PDB entry 9BNG | electron microscopy, 3.73 A resolution | chains B and F of the 6 polymer chains in the assembly

== Chain B (and F) ==
Protein: Spike glycoprotein
Source organism: Severe acute respiratory syndrome coronavirus 2
Notes: fragment: extracellular portion; chain F of this document is another copy of the same molecule, construct and numbering; everything in this record applies to it too
UniProtKB: P0DTC2 (SPIKE_SARS2); numbering as in UniProt (aligned over 1-1208)
Chain sequence (1288 residues; each row starts with the number of its first residue):
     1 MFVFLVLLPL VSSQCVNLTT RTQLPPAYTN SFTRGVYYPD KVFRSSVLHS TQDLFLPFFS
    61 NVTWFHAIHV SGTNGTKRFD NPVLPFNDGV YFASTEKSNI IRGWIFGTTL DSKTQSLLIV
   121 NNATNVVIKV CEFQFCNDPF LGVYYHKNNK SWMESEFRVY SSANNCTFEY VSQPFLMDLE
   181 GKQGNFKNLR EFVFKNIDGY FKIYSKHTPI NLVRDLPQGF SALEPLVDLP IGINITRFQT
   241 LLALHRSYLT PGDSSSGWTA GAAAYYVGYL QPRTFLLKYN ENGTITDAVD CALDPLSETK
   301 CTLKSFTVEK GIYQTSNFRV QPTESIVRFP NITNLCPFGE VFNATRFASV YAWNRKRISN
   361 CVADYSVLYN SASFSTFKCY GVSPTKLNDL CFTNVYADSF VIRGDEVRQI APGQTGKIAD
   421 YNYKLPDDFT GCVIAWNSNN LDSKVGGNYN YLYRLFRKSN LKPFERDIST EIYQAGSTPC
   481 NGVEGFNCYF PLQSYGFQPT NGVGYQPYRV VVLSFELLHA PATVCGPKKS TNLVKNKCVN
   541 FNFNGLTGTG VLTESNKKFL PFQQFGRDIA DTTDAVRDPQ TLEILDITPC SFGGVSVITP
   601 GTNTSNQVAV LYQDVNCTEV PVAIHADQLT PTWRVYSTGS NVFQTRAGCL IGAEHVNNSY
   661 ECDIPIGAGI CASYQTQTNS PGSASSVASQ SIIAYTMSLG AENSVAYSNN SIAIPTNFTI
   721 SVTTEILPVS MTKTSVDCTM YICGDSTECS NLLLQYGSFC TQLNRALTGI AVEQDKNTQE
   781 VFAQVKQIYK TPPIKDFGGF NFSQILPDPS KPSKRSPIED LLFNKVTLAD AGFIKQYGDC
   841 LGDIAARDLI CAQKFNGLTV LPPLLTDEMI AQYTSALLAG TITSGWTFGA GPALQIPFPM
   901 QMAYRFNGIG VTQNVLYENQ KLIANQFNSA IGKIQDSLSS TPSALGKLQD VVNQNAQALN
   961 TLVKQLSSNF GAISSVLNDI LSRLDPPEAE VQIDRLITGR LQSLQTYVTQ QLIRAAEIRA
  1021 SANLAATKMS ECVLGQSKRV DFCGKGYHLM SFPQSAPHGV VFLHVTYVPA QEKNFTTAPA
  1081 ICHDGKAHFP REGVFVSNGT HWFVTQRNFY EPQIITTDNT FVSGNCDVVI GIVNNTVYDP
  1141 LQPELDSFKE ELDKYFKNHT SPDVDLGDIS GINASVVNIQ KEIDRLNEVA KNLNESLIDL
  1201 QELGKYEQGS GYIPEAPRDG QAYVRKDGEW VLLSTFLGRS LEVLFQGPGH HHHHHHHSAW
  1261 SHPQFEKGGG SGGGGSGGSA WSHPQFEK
Unresolved in the structure: 1-26, 70-79, 144-164, 173-185, 246-262, 623-635, 677-688, 828-853, 1145-1288
Cystine bridges: Cys131-Cys166, Cys291-Cys301, Cys336-Cys361, Cys379-Cys432, Cys391-Cys525, Cys480-Cys488, Cys617-Cys649, Cys662-Cys671, Cys738-Cys760, Cys743-Cys749, Cys1032-Cys1043, Cys1082-Cys1126
Covalent attachments: N-acetylglucosamine (NAG) linked to Asn61, Asn122, Asn165, Asn282, Asn331, Asn343, Asn616, Asn657, Asn709, Asn717, Asn801, Asn1074, Asn1098, Asn1134
Construct notes: engineered mutation Gly682 (Arg in P0DTC2), Ser683 (Arg in P0DTC2), Ser685 (Arg in P0DTC2), Pro817 (Phe in P0DTC2), Pro892 (Ala in P0DTC2), Pro899 (Ala in P0DTC2), Pro942 (Ala in P0DTC2), Pro986 (Lys in P0DTC2), Pro987 (Val in P0DTC2); expression tag (1209-1288)
Curated features (UniProtKB/Swiss-Prot):
  - region: Asn280 to Cys301 (Putative superantigen), Arg403 to Asp405 (Integrin-binding motif), Asn448 to Phe456 (Immunodominant HLA epitope recognized by the CD8+), Pro681, Ala684 (Putative superantigen), Ser816 to Tyr837 (Fusion peptide 1), Lys835 to Phe855 (Fusion peptide 2), Asp1163 to Glu1202 (Heptad repeat 2)
  - site: Arg815, Ser816 (Cleavage)
  - glycosylation: Asn17 (N-linked (GlcNAc...) (complex) asparagine), Asn61 (N-linked (GlcNAc...) (hybrid) asparagine), Asn74 (N-linked (GlcNAc...) (complex) asparagine), Asn122 (N-linked (GlcNAc...) (hybrid) asparagine), Asn149 (N-linked (GlcNAc...) (complex) asparagine), Asn165 (N-linked (GlcNAc...) (complex) asparagine), Asn234 (N-linked (GlcNAc...) (high mannose) asparagine), Asn282 (N-linked (GlcNAc...) (complex) asparagine), Thr323 (O-linked (GalNAc) threonine), Ser325 (O-linked (HexNAc...) serine), Asn331 (N-linked (GlcNAc...) (complex) asparagine), Asn343 (N-linked (GlcNAc...) (complex) asparagine), Asn603 (N-linked (GlcNAc...) (hybrid) asparagine), Asn616 (N-linked (GlcNAc...) (complex) asparagine), Asn657 (N-linked (GlcNAc...) (complex) asparagine), Thr676 (O-linked (GlcNAc...) threonine), Thr678 (O-linked (GlcNAc...) threonine), Asn709 (N-linked (GlcNAc...) (high mannose) asparagine), Asn717 (N-linked (GlcNAc...) (hybrid) asparagine), Asn801 (N-linked (GlcNAc...) (hybrid) asparagine) and 6 more in UniProt

== Interface between chain B and chain F ==
Contacting residue pairs - 132 pairs, chain B then chain F:
  Gln314(B) with Thr768(F)
  Asn317(B) with Asp737(F), hydrogen bond
  Arg319(B) with Met740(F), hydrogen bond
  Arg357(B) with Thr167(F); Phe168(F); Glu169(F), hydrogen bond (side chain-backbone)
  Ala520(B) with Pro230(F)
  Pro521(B) with Pro230(F), hydrophobic
  Lys558(B) with Phe43(F); Asn282(F)
  Phe559(B) with Phe43(F), hydrophobic
  Leu560(B) with Asn282(F); Gly283(F)
  Phe562(B) with Tyr38(F), hydrophobic; Lys41(F); Glu224(F); Pro225(F), hydrophobic
  Gln563(B) with Lys41(F); Phe43(F)
  Gln564(B) with Lys41(F)
  Phe565(B) with Val42(F); Phe43(F), hydrogen bond (backbone-backbone)
  Gly566(B) with Phe43(F)
  Arg567(B) with Val42(F); Phe43(F), hydrogen bond (backbone-backbone)
  Asp568(B) with Lys854(F)
  Ile569(B) with Val47(F), hydrophobic
  Ala570(B) with Val963(F)
  Pro589(B) with Phe855(F), hydrophobic
  Phe592(B) with Met740(F), hydrophobic; Gly857(F); Leu858(F)
  Gln613(B) with Leu861(F)
  Ala647(B) with Pro862(F), hydrophobic
  Pro665(B) with Leu864(F), hydrophobic
  Ala668(B) with Pro863(F), hydrogen bond (backbone-backbone); Leu864(F), hydrogen bond (backbone-backbone); Thr866(F)
  Gly669(B) with Leu864(F), hydrogen bond (backbone-backbone); Thr866(F); Met869(F)
  Met697(B) with Met869(F), hydrophobic
  Leu699(B) with Lys786(F); Ile788(F); Met869(F), hydrophobic; Gln872(F); Tyr873(F), hydrogen bond (backbone-side chain)
  Gly700(B) with Lys786(F)
  Ala701(B) with Gln787(F); Ile788(F), hydrogen bond (backbone-backbone)
  Glu702(B) with Ile788(F); Lys790(F), salt bridge
  Asn703(B) with Gln787(F); Ile788(F), hydrogen bond (backbone-backbone); Tyr789(F)
  Ser704(B) with Lys790(F), hydrogen bond
  Val705(B) with Thr883(F); Gln895(F)
  Ala706(B) with Gln895(F)
  Tyr707(B) with Asp796(F); Phe797(F); Thr883(F); Pro897(F), hydrophobic; Phe898(F); Pro899(F)
  Asn709(B) with Asp796(F); Pro897(F)
  Asn710(B) with Pro897(F)
  Ser711(B) with Gln895(F); Ile896(F), hydrogen bond (backbone-backbone); Pro897(F)
  Ile712(B) with Gln895(F); Ile896(F), hydrophobic
  Ala713(B) with Leu894(F); Gln895(F), hydrogen bond (backbone-backbone)
  Pro715(B) with Leu894(F)
  Gln957(B) with Arg765(F)
  Thr961(B) with Gln762(F)
  Gln965(B) with Gly757(F); Ser758(F); Phe759(F); Gln762(F), hydrogen bond
  Ser968(B) with Gln755(F); Tyr756(F); Gly757(F), hydrogen bond (side chain-backbone)
  Asn969(B) with Gln755(F)
  Phe970(B) with Gln755(F); Tyr756(F), hydrophobic
  Gly971(B) with Gln755(F)
  Gln1002(B) with Phe759(F)
  Ser1003(B) with Phe759(F)
  Thr1006(B) with Gln1005(F)
  Ile1013(B) with Ile1013(F), hydrophobic
  Glu1017(B) with Arg1019(F), salt bridge
  Lys1038(B) with Lys1038(F)
  Arg1039(B) with Thr1027(F); Glu1031(F)
  Val1040(B) with Ser1030(F); Leu1034(F)
  Asp1041(B) with Gln784(F); Ser1030(F)
  Lys1045(B) with Gly889(F), hydrogen bond (side chain-backbone); Ala890(F); Gly891(F)
  Gly1046(B) with Ala890(F)
  Tyr1047(B) with Trp886(F), hydrogen bond; Thr887(F); Ala890(F), hydrophobic
  Val1068(B) with Ala890(F)
  Pro1069(B) with Pro892(F)
  Glu1072(B) with Pro892(F)
  Asn1074(B) with Gln895(F)
  Thr1077(B) with Pro897(F); Met900(F)
  Pro1079(B) with Met900(F), hydrophobic; Tyr917(F)
  Phe1089(B) with Gln913(F); Tyr917(F), hydrophobic
  Pro1090(B) with Gln913(F)
  Gly1093(B) with Tyr904(F)
  Val1094(B) with Met900(F), hydrophobic; Tyr904(F)
  Arg1107(B) with Tyr904(F); Asn907(F); Gln913(F)
  Ser1123(B) with Asn914(F); Glu918(F)
  Val1128(B) with Tyr917(F); Glu918(F)
  Val1129(B) with Tyr917(F)
  Ile1130(B) with Gln920(F)
  Leu1141(B) with Leu1141(F), hydrophobic
Also at the interface, not in a pair above, chain B (88 interface residues in all): His519, Thr523, Lys557, Asp614, Gly667, Cys671, Ile714, Arg995, Thr1009, Gln1010, Asn1108, Phe1121
Also at the interface, not in a pair above, chain F (90 interface residues in all): Gly232, Glu773, Pro792, Gly798, Thr859, Ala893, Thr912, Val991, Asp994, Leu1001, Thr1009, Leu1012, Gly1035, Arg1039, Glu1111, Glu1144

== In short ==
Chain B and chain F form an interface of 88 and 90 residues respectively; the contacts include 18 hydrogen
bonds and 2 salt bridges. Polar pairs include Glu702(B)-Lys790(F), Glu1017(B)-Arg1019(F) and
Asn317(B)-Asp737(F). Covalently linked N-acetylglucosamine: at Asn61(B), Asn122(B), Asn165(B), Asn282(B),
Asn331(B) and Asn343(B) and 8 more.
Both chains are Spike glycoprotein (Severe acute respiratory syndrome coronavirus 2). Entry 9BNG (SARS-CoV-2
spike HexaPro protein in complex with T18A trimeric antagonist) was determined by electron microscopy (same
publication as 9BNB, 9BNC, 9BND, 9BNE and 9BNF).
